4AXQ - chain A; structure by X-ray diffraction, 1.40 A resolution.

Chain A:
Name: Archaemetzincin
From: Archaeoglobus fulgidus
Notes: EC 3.-.-.-
UniProt: O29917 (AMZA_ARCFU); numbering as in UniProt (aligned over 1-160)
Sequence (163 residues; row label = number of the first residue in the row; note: 1 number in that range is skipped by the numbering (no residue carries it; nothing is unmodelled there); numbers below 1 keep their minus sign (Gly-3 is residue -3)):
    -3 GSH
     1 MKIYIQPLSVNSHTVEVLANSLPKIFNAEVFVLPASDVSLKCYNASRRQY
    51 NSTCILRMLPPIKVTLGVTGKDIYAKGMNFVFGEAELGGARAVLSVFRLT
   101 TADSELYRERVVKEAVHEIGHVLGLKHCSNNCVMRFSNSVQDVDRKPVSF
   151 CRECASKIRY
Construct notes: expression tag (-3 to -1)
Swiss-Prot annotation at these positions:
  - active site: Glu118 (Proton acceptor)
  - binding site (Zn(2+)): His117, His121, His127, Cys128, Cys132, Cys151, Cys154
Disulfides: Cys42-Cys54
Ion coordination: Zn2+ site 1: Gly-3, His117, His121, His127; Zn2+ site 2: Cys128, Cys132, Cys151, Cys154
From the paper describing this entry:
  - Zn2+ coordination: Gly-3, His117, His121, His127
  - catalytic residues: Glu118 (proposed by the authors, not directly observed)
  - interface residues: Gly-3, His-1
  - conformationally variable residues (side-chain flip): Met78

In short:
Gly-3, His117, His121 and His127 coordinate Zn2+ site 1. The Zn2+ site 2 is built by Cys128, Cys132, Cys151
and Cys154. Curated annotation (UniProt) lists active-site residue Glu118 and 7 Zn2+-binding residues. From
the paper: the catalytic residue Glu118; interface residues Gly-3 and His-1.
Chain A is Archaemetzincin (Archaeoglobus fulgidus); the structure, Crystal structure of archaemetzincin
(amza) from archaeoglobus fulgidus at 1.4 A resolution, was determined by X-ray diffraction, deposited
together with 3ZVS and 4A3W.
